PDB entry 5TQR | X-ray diffraction, 2.57 A resolution | chains A and B

# Chain A
Molecule: Polycomb Protein EED
Organism: Chaetomium thermophilum
Reference sequence: G0S8H7 (G0S8H7_CHATD); residue numbers follow UniProt; this construct covers 1-565
Sequence (605 residues; numbered -39 to 565; the number before each row is that of its first residue; numbers below 1 keep their minus sign (Met-39 is residue -39)):
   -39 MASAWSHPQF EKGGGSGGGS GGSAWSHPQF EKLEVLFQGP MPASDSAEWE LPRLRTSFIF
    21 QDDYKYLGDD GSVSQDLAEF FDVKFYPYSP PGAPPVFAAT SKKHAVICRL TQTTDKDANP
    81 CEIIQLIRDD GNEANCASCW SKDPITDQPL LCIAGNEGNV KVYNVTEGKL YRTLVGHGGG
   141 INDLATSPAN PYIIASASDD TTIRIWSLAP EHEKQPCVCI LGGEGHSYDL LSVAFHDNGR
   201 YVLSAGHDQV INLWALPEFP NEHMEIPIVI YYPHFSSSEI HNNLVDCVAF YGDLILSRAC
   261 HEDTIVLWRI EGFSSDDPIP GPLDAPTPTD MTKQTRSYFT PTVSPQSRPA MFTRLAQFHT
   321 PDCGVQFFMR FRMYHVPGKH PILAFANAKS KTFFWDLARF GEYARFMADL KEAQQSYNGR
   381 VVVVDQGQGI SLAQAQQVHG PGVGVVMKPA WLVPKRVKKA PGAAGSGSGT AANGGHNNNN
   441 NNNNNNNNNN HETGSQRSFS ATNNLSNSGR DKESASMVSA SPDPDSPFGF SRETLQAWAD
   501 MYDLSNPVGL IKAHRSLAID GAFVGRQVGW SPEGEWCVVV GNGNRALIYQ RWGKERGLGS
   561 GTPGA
Unresolved in the structure: -39 to 4, 26-33, 302-306, 416-488, 561-565
Sequence notes: expression tag (-39 to 0)

# Chain B
Molecule: Histone-lysine N-methyltransferase EZH2, Polycomb protein SUZ12
Organism: Chaetomium thermophilum
Reference sequence: chimeric construct of G0SDW4, G0RYC6: residues 191-950 from G0SDW4 (G0SDW4_CHATD) positions 191-950 (same numbers); residues 2530-2691 from G0RYC6 positions 530-691 (UniProt number = residue number - 2000)
Sequence (937 residues; row label = number of the first residue in the row; note: 1573 numbers in that range are skipped by the numbering (no residue carries them; nothing is unmodelled there)):
   182 SNHHHHHHAT PKNTEWTVDK IASALSVLAE EVPQNHSRLV NFLLEETEKR APQPRHLSKT
   242 DPFAHMKSKA IDANRPRPEG VPTMDVKFKQ HSGEYGKSRN SGRRFQYPVV CIKPDREPVP
   302 PYRFHHAEIR KNILALNSQL NFVPHLRDVD PNSAEEQKYS AWLMDLENLD SKSGFKIQPR
   362 SQKIAKRAQA EYAATLAPYL EPWLRKLNIE GCTKSNLIRF MASQPESDDS MTPQQKSNLL
   422 DTYSDDMGSP QAVRNASMFT EAWDRVFNDQ SKLRRVALRD ILMLDKNVEP IFDNKRAKDA
   482 PGSQKPPDEA LMQKVIDALG SYTTLGCLIC FSHDCEHGEI ERDNQKRCFS LEEIGGLMPS
   542 LRRKWAAQIE QRQKTEGGSA NAPPAHPPCR NECYRIHGTG DPNQQVPPWS ENEVGTLEWM
   602 FATIGYSQTL RPECFVGAIL GRPCWDVHRK LQELDLRLPP VEPRTIPKQK SLPWYDRRKK
   662 QLMSDWADAT ITHEHAVREL FAPCHHDGPC TAANGCPCAS AGTHPVLCER FCLCTAEECP
   722 LKFTGCACHS SGKTCLQRQR EGRPCICVQL NRECDPTLCK GCGARERADP ENAYDEVLHS
   782 TGCQNVALQR GAAKAVVLGK SQLEACGYGL FAAEDIEEGE FVIEYTGELI SHDEGVRREH
   842 RRGDVFDEEN KVSYLFTLLE QEGIWVDAAI YGNLSRYINH ATDGNIMPKI MYVNHEWRIK
   902 FTAIKDIKAG EELFFNYGDN FPNLTKKLVE RNEQSGAETT PQQPKRANG
  2524 LVPRGSEVML PGRGVPKKPL RRPKRRPLLV PKTTQPLFDP LSKVQLLPGQ PLPQHPIDDS
  2584 WLLLKHRDNL QDFIDLRPEE KEFLQEWDAF ILRRHISSEQ YLPRYFLRFV REKADWLVSK
  2644 RSRGEEFSKL VATLLARRVL PERVVIEATQ VLNDARGRLR EQGGVIEG
Unresolved in the structure: 182-194, 256-258, 327-356, 480-490, 555-566, 581-587, 846-848, 934-950, 2524-2548, 2685-2691
Sequence notes: expression tag (182-190); linker (2524-2529)
Bound ions: Zn2+ site 1: Cys508, Cys511, Cys516, His518; Zn2+ site 2: Cys570, Cys574, Cys615, Cys625; Zn2+ site 3: Cys685, His687, Cys691, Cys697; Zn2+ site 4: Cys685, Cys699, Cys709, Cys713; Zn2+ site 5: Cys691, Cys709, Cys715, Cys720; Zn2+ site 6: Cys727, Cys748, Cys755, Cys760; Zn2+ site 7: Cys727, Cys729, Cys736, Cys746; Zn2+ site 8: Cys736, Cys755, Cys763, Cys784
Small-molecule neighbours: S-adenosylmethionine (SAM): Pro302, Leu804, Cys807, Gly808, Tyr809, Lys852, Val853, Ser854, Tyr855, Arg877, Tyr878, Ile879, Asn880, His881, Tyr918, Phe922
Curated features (UniProtKB/Swiss-Prot):
  - region: Val221 to Lys250 (EBD domain), Pro301 to Gln320 (SAL domain), Leu321 to Pro360 (SRM domain)
  - binding site (Zn(2+)): Cys508, Cys511, Cys516, His518, Cys570, Cys574, Cys615, Cys625, Cys685, His687, Cys691, Cys697, Cys699, Cys709, Cys713, Cys715, Cys720, Cys727, Cys729, Cys736 and 6 more in UniProt
  - binding site (S-adenosyl-L-homocysteine): Tyr809, Lys852, Ser854, Tyr855, His881, Lys927
  - binding site (S-adenosyl-L-methionine): Tyr809, Lys852, Ser854, Tyr855, Asn880, His881, Thr926
Reported in the primary citation:
  - binding site for S-adenosylmethionine: Lys852, Ser854, Tyr855, Arg877, Ile879, Tyr918
  - conformationally variable residues (loop rearrangement, side-chain flip): Lys852 to Tyr855
  - mutagenesis - H307A, Y855F, R877A: decreased catalytic activity
  - mutagenesis - E840A/K852D (4-fold): increased catalytic activity

# How chain A and chain B interact
Residue-residue contacts (231):
  Arg13(A) with Gly274(B); Glu275(B), hydrogen bond (side chain-backbone)
  Leu14(A) with His272(B)
  Arg15(A) with Gln271(B); His272(B), hydrogen bond (backbone-backbone)
  Thr16(A) with Lys270(B); Gln271(B), hydrogen bond; His272(B)
  Ser17(A) with Lys268(B); Phe269(B); Lys270(B), hydrogen bond (backbone-backbone); His272(B), hydrogen bond
  Phe18(A) with Val267(B), hydrophobic; Lys268(B); Phe269(B), hydrophobic
  Ile19(A) with Val267(B); Lys268(B), hydrogen bond (backbone-backbone); Lys270(B)
  Phe20(A) with Met265(B), hydrophobic; Asp266(B); Val267(B), hydrophobic
  Gln21(A) with Met265(B); Asp266(B), hydrogen bond (side chain-backbone)
  Asp23(A) with Met265(B)
  Tyr46(A) with Pro243(B), hydrophobic; Phe244(B), hydrophobic
  Pro47(A) with Leu238(B)
  Tyr48(A) with Arg236(B); His237(B); Leu238(B); Ser239(B), hydrogen bond (backbone-backbone)
  Ser49(A) with Leu238(B); Asp242(B), hydrogen bond; Pro243(B)
  Pro50(A) with Ser239(B); Thr241(B); Asp242(B)
  Pro51(A) with Leu238(B)
  Ala53(A) with Asp242(B)
  Pro54(A) with Asp242(B)
  Val56(A) with Phe244(B), hydrophobic
  His64(A) with Met265(B)
  Arg69(A) with Phe244(B), hydrogen bond (side chain-backbone); Met247(B), hydrogen bond (side chain-backbone)
  Lys76(A) with Gln271(B); Arg280(B)
  Asp77(A) with Gln271(B); Arg280(B), salt bridge
  Ala78(A) with Gln271(B), hydrogen bond (backbone-side chain)
  Asn79(A) with Phe269(B); Gln271(B)
  Pro80(A) with Gln271(B)
  Cys81(A) with Phe269(B)
  Glu82(A) with Lys248(B), salt bridge; Ser249(B)
  Ile83(A) with Ser249(B); Lys250(B), hydrogen bond (backbone-backbone); Val267(B), hydrophobic; Phe269(B), hydrophobic; Tyr288(B), hydrophobic
  Ile84(A) with Phe244(B), hydrophobic; Met247(B); Lys248(B); Lys250(B)
  Gln85(A) with Met247(B); Lys250(B), hydrogen bond; Val291(B)
  Leu86(A) with Tyr288(B), hydrophobic; Pro289(B); Val290(B), hydrophobic; Val291(B), hydrogen bond (backbone-backbone)
  Ile87(A) with Val291(B)
  Arg88(A) with Met265(B); Val290(B); Val291(B), hydrogen bond (backbone-backbone); Cys292(B); Ile293(B), hydrogen bond (backbone-backbone)
  Asp89(A) with Ile293(B); Pro295(B)
  Asp90(A) with Cys292(B); Ile293(B), hydrogen bond (backbone-backbone); Lys294(B), salt bridge
  Gly91(A) with Pro295(B)
  Lys102(A) with His237(B), hydrogen bond (side chain-backbone); Ser239(B)
  Asp107(A) with Ser239(B), hydrogen bond
  Pro109(A) with Pro243(B), hydrophobic; Phe244(B), hydrophobic
  Glu117(A) with Pro299(B)
  Asn119(A) with Arg297(B); Glu298(B); Pro299(B)
  Lys121(A) with Pro295(B)
  Tyr123(A) with Ile293(B), hydrophobic
  Thr126(A) with Pro243(B); Met247(B)
  Gly128(A) with Val291(B); Ile293(B)
  Lys129(A) with Ile293(B)
  Leu130(A) with Ile293(B), hydrophobic; Lys294(B); Asp296(B)
  Thr133(A) with Asp296(B), hydrogen bond
  Val135(A) with Arg297(B); Glu298(B); Val300(B), hydrophobic
  Gly136(A) with Val300(B); Tyr303(B), hydrogen bond (backbone-side chain)
  His137(A) with Val300(B); Tyr303(B)
  Gly138(A) with Pro302(B); Tyr303(B), hydrogen bond (backbone-backbone)
  Pro148(A) with Arg236(B); His237(B), hydrogen bond (backbone-side chain)
  Ala149(A) with Arg236(B); His237(B), hydrogen bond (backbone-side chain)
  Asn150(A) with His237(B)
  Pro151(A) with His237(B)
  Asp159(A) with Arg304(B), hydrogen bond (backbone-side chain)
  Asp160(A) with Tyr303(B), hydrogen bond; Arg304(B); Phe305(B), hydrogen bond (backbone-backbone)
  Thr161(A) with Arg304(B), hydrogen bond; Phe305(B)
  Thr162(A) with Phe305(B); His306(B)
  Arg164(A) with Tyr303(B), hydrogen bond; Ser2565(B), hydrogen bond (side chain-backbone)
  Gln175(A) with Ser2565(B); Val2567(B)
  Ile180(A) with His306(B)
  Gly183(A) with Tyr872(B)
  Glu184(A) with Glu829(B); Tyr872(B)
  Ser187(A) with Phe305(B); Arg842(B)
  Tyr188(A) with Arg304(B); Phe323(B), hydrophobic; Pro325(B); Arg843(B)
  Asp189(A) with Arg304(B), salt bridge
  Asp197(A) with Pro233(B); Arg236(B), salt bridge
  His207(A) with Phe323(B)
  Gln209(A) with Lys364(B)
  Glu225(A) with Ser2565(B); His2578(B)
  Ile226(A) with Leu2564(B), hydrophobic; His2578(B)
  Val229(A) with His306(B)
  Tyr231(A) with Ala308(B), hydrophobic; Asp2581(B), hydrogen bond; Trp2584(B)
  Tyr232(A) with Trp2584(B), hydrogen bond (side chain-backbone); Lys2588(B)
  Ser238(A) with Arg368(B), hydrogen bond (backbone-side chain)
  Glu239(A) with Arg368(B)
  His241(A) with Arg368(B), hydrogen bond (backbone-side chain)
  Asn242(A) with Arg361(B), hydrogen bond (backbone-side chain); Lys364(B); Ile365(B); Arg368(B), hydrogen bond
  Asn243(A) with Arg361(B), hydrogen bond
  Tyr251(A) with Thr228(B)
  Gly252(A) with Thr228(B)
  Asp253(A) with Arg231(B), salt bridge
  Leu254(A) with Thr228(B)
  Leu267(A) with Leu225(B), hydrophobic
  Arg269(A) with Leu220(B); Leu224(B)
  Ser275(A) with Arg231(B), hydrogen bond
  Asp276(A) with Arg231(B), salt bridge
  Leu283(A) with Leu2587(B)
  Thr287(A) with Leu2587(B); Lys2588(B); Asp2591(B), hydrogen bond
  Pro288(A) with Lys2588(B), hydrogen bond (backbone-side chain)
  Thr289(A) with Leu317(B); Asp2591(B); Asn2592(B); Asp2595(B), hydrogen bond
  Met291(A) with Leu317(B), hydrophobic; Asn318(B); Ser319(B); Gln320(B); Asn525(B)
  Thr292(A) with Gln320(B)
  Gln294(A) with Asn322(B), hydrogen bond; Arg368(B)
  Ser307(A) with Ala378(B); Leu465(B); Asp466(B); Lys467(B)
  Arg308(A) with Leu465(B), hydrogen bond (backbone-backbone); Glu470(B), salt bridge
  Ala310(A) with Ala375(B), hydrophobic
  Phe312(A) with Glu372(B)
  Arg314(A) with His217(B); Glu372(B), salt bridge
  Leu315(A) with His217(B), hydrogen bond (backbone-side chain); Leu220(B), hydrophobic; Val221(B); Leu224(B), hydrophobic
  His335(A) with Thr228(B), hydrogen bond (side chain-backbone); Glu229(B); Ala232(B); Pro233(B)
  Val336(A) with Ala232(B)
  Pro337(A) with Ala232(B); Pro233(B); Gln234(B)
  Lys339(A) with Glu229(B)
  Pro341(A) with Glu229(B)
  Phe360(A) with Asn222(B); Leu225(B), hydrophobic
  Gly361(A) with Asn222(B), hydrogen bond (backbone-side chain); Glu226(B)
  Ala364(A) with Asn222(B)
  Leu504(A) with His217(B); Ser218(B); Val221(B), hydrophobic; Asn222(B); Leu225(B), hydrophobic
  Ser505(A) with Pro214(B); His217(B); Ser218(B)
  Asn506(A) with Arg455(B), hydrogen bond
  Pro507(A) with His217(B); Arg455(B)
  Val508(A) with Arg455(B)
  Leu558(A) with Arg280(B)
Also at the interface, not in a pair above, chain A (133 interface residues in all): Trp100, Val125, Gly139, Lys174, Gly182, His186, Asp208, Pro227, Pro282, Ala285, His340, Leu357, Ala358, Arg365, Leu517, Asp520
Also at the interface, not in a pair above, chain B (105 interface residues in all): Lys240, Ala245, His246, Pro263, Thr264, Ser273, Gly277, Pro301, Lys395, Ile871, Asp2562, Lys2566, Ser2583

# Overview
Chain A and chain B form an interface of 133 and 105 residues respectively, with 48 hydrogen bonds and 9 salt
bridges. Polar contacts include Asp77(A)-Arg280(B), Glu82(A)-Lys248(B) and Asp90(A)-Lys294(B). The paper
reports a binding site for S-adenosylmethionine at Lys852(B), Ser854(B) and Tyr855(B) among others; H307A,
Y855F and R877A of chain B reduce catalytic activity.
Chain A is Polycomb Protein EED and chain B is Histone-lysine N-methyltransferase EZH2, Polycomb protein
SUZ12, both from Chaetomium thermophilum; the structure, ctPRC2 in an autoinhibited conformation bound to
S-adenosylmethionine, was determined by X-ray diffraction, deposited together with 5BJS and 5VK3.
